Entry 9H8E (X-ray diffraction, 1.63 A resolution); this record covers chain A.

== Chain A ==
Protein: Mitogen-activated protein kinase kinase kinase kinase 1
Source organism: Homo sapiens
Notes: EC 2.7.11.1
UniProtKB: Q92918 (M4K1_HUMAN); residue numbers follow UniProt; this construct covers 2-293
Sequence (294 residues; each row starts with the number of its first residue; numbering starts at 0):
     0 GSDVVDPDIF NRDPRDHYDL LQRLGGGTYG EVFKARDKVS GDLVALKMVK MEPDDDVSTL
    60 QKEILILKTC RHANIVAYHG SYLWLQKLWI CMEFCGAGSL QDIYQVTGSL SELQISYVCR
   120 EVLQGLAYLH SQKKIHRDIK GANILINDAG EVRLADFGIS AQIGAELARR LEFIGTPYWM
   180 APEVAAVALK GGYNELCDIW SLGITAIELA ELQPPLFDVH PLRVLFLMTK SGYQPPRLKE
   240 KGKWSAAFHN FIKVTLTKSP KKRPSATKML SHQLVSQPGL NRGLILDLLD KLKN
Not modelled in the structure: 0-6
Differences from the reference sequence: expression tag (0-1); engineered mutation E165 (Thr in Q92918), E171 (Ser in Q92918)
Ligand contacts: A1ITA (5-(methylamino)-6-(3-methylimidazo[4,5-c]pyridin-7-yl)-3-[(4-morpholin-4-ylphenyl)amino]pyrazine-2-carboxamide): L23, G24, G25, Y28, V31, A44, K46, V75, M91, E92, F93, C94, G95, A96, G97, D101, D137, A141, N142, L144, A154, D155, R168
Curated features (UniProtKB/Swiss-Prot):
  - active site: D137 (Proton acceptor)
  - binding site (ATP): L23 to V31, K46
  - modified residue: T175 (Phosphothreonine)

== In short ==
Chain A binds compound A1ITA. From UniProt: active-site residue D137 and 10 ATP-binding residues.
Chain A is Mitogen-activated protein kinase kinase kinase kinase 1 (Homo sapiens); the structure, Crystal
structure of HPK1 T165E/S171E in complex with compound 13, was determined by X-ray diffraction (same
publication as 9H8D and 9H8F).
